PDB entry 5ME0 | electron microscopy, 13.50 A resolution (very low resolution: no residue pairs are listed; an interface is given only as per-side residue counts) | chains A and J of the 26 polymer chains in the assembly

== Chain A ==
Molecule: 16S ribosomal RNA
Source organism: Escherichia coli K-12
Sequence (1534 nucleotides; row label = number of the first residue in the row):
     1 AAAUUGAAGA GUUUGAUCAU GGCUCAGAUU GAACGCUGGC GGCAGGCCUA ACACAUGCAA
    61 GUCGAACGGU AACAGGAAGA AGCUUGCUUC UUUGCUGACG AGUGGCGGAC GGGUGAGUAA
   121 UGUCUGGGAA ACUGCCUGAU GGAGGGGGAU AACUACUGGA AACGGUAGCU AAUACCGCAU
   181 AACGUCGCAA GACCAAAGAG GGGGACCUUC GGGCCUCUUG CCAUCGGAUG UGCCCAGAUG
   241 GGAUUAGCUA GUAGGUGGGG UAACGGCUCA CCUAGGCGAC GAUCCCUAGC UGGUCUGAGA
   301 GGAUGACCAG CCACACUGGA ACUGAGACAC GGUCCAGACU CCUACGGGAG GCAGCAGUGG
   361 GGAAUAUUGC ACAAUGGGCG CAAGCCUGAU GCAGCCAUGC CGCGUGUAUG AAGAAGGCCU
   421 UCGGGUUGUA AAGUACUUUC AGCGGGGAGG AAGGGAGUAA AGUUAAUACC UUUGCUCAUU
   481 GACGUUACCC GCAGAAGAAG CACCGGCUAA CUCCGUGCCA GCAGCCXCGG UAAUACGGAG
   541 GGUGCAAGCG UUAAUCGGAA UUACUGGGCG UAAAGCGCAC GCAGGCGGUU UGUUAAGUCA
   601 GAUGUGAAAU CCCCGGGCUC AACCUGGGAA CUGCAUCUGA UACUGGCAAG CUUGAGUCUC
   661 GUAGAGGGGG GUAGAAUUCC AGGUGUAGCG GUGAAAUGCG UAGAGAUCUG GAGGAAUACC
   721 GGUGGCGAAG GCGGCCCCCU GGACGAAGAC UGACGCUCAG GUGCGAAAGC GUGGGGAGCA
   781 AACAGGAUUA GAUACCCUGG UAGUCCACGC CGUAAACGAU GUCGACUUGG AGGUUGUGCC
   841 CUUGAGGCGU GGCUUCCGGA GCUAACGCGU UAAGUCGACC GCCUGGGGAG UACGGCCGCA
   901 AGGUUAAAAC UCAAAUGAAU UGACGGGGGC CCGCACAAGC GGUGGAGCAU GUGGUUUAAU
   961 UCGAUGXAAC GCGAAGAACC UUACCUGGUC UUGACAUCCA CGGAAGUUUU CAGAGAUGAG
  1021 AAUGUGCCUU CGGGAACCGU GAGACAGGUG CUGCAUGGCU GUCGUCAGCU CGUGUUGUGA
  1081 AAUGUUGGGU UAAGUCCCGC AACGAGCGCA ACCCUUAUCC UUUGUUGCCA GCGGUCCGGC
  1141 CGGGAACUCA AAGGAGACUG CCAGUGAUAA ACUGGAGGAA GGUGGGGAUG ACGUCAAGUC
  1201 AUCAUGGCCC UUACGACCAG GGCUACACAC GUGCUACAAU GGCGCAUACA AAGAGAAGCG
  1261 ACCUCGCGAG AGCAAGCGGA CCUCAUAAAG UGCGUCGUAG UCCGGAUUGG AGUCUGCAAC
  1321 UCGACUCCAU GAAGUCGGAA UCGCUAGUAA UCGUGGAUCA GAAUGCCACG GUGAAUACGU
  1381 UCCCGGGCCU UGUACACACC GCCCGUXACA CCAUGGGAGU GGGUUGCAAA AGAAGUAGGU
  1441 AGCUUAACCU UCGGGAGGGC GCUUACCACU UUGUGAUUCA UGACUGGGGU GAAGUCGUAA
  1501 CAAGGUAACC GUAGGGGAAC CUGCGGUUGG AUCA
Modified positions: PSU (pseudouridine-5'-monophosphate) at position 516, G7M (N7-methyl-guanosine-5'-monophosphate) at position 527, 2MG (2N-methylguanosine-5'-monophosphate) at position 966, 5MC (5-methylcytidine-5'-monophosphate) at position 967, 2MG (2N-methylguanosine-5'-monophosphate) at position 1207, 4OC (4n,o2'-methylcytidine-5'-monophosphate) at position 1402, 5MC (5-methylcytidine-5'-monophosphate) at position 1407, UR3 (3-methyluridine-5'-monophoshate) at position 1498, 2MG (2N-methylguanosine-5'-monophosphate) at position 1516, MA6 (6N-dimethyladenosine-5'-monophoshate) at position 1518, MA6 (6N-dimethyladenosine-5'-monophoshate) at position 1519
From the paper describing this entry:
  - conformationally variable residues (domain motion): G1338, A1339

== Chain J ==
Protein: 30S ribosomal protein S10
Source organism: Escherichia coli K-12
UniProtKB: P0A7R5 (RS10_ECOLI); numbering as in UniProt (aligned over 1-103)
Amino-acid sequence (103 residues; each row starts with the number of its first residue):
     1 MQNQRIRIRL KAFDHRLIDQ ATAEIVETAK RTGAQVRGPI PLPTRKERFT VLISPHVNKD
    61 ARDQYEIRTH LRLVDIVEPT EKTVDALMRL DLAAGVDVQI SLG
Disordered / not traced: 1-3, 103

== Chain A / chain J interface ==
At this resolution (14 A) residue pairs are not listed: 31 residues of chain A and 36 of chain J lie at the interface.

== Overview ==
31 residues of chain A face 36 of chain J across their interface. From the paper: conformational variability
at G1338(A) and A1339(A).
Here chain A is 16S ribosomal RNA and chain J is 30S ribosomal protein S10, both from Escherichia coli K-12.
Entry 5ME0 (Structure of the 30S Pre-Initiation Complex 1 (30S IC-1) Stalled by GE81112) was determined by
electron microscopy together with 5ME1 from the same study.
